1MX0 - chains A and B; structure by X-ray diffraction, 2.30 A resolution.

Chain A (and B):
Name: Type II DNA topoisomerase VI subunit B
Source organism: Sulfolobus shibatae
Notes: EC 5.99.1.3; chain B of this document is another copy of the same molecule, construct and numbering; everything in this record applies to it too
UniProtKB: O05207 (TP6B_SULSH); numbering as in UniProt (aligned over 1-470)
Chain sequence (472 residues; each row starts with the number of its first residue; numbers below 1 keep their minus sign (Gly-1 is residue -1)):
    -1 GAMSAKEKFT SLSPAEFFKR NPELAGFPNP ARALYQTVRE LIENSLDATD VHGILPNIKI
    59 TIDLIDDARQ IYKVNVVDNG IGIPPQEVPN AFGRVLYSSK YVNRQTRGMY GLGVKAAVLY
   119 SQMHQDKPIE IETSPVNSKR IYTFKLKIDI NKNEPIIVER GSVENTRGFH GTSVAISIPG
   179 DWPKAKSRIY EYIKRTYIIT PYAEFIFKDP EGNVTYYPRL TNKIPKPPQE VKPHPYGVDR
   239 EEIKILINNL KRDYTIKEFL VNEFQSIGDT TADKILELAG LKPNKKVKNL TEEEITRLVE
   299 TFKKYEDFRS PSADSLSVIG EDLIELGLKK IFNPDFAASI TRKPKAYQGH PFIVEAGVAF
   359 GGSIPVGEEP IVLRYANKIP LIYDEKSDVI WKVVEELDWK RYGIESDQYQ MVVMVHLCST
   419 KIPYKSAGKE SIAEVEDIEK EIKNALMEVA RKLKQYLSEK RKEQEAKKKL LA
Disordered / not traced: -1 to 3, 164-166, 468-470 (chain B: -1 to 3, 459-470)
Construct notes: expression tag (-1 to 0); modified residue (107, 121, 409, 412, 445)
Modified residues: Mse107, Mse121, Mse409, Mse412, Mse445 (selenomethionine; parent Met)
Ion coordination: Mg2+: Asn42 (together with AMP-PNP)
Ligand contacts: AMP-PNP (ANP; phosphoaminophosphonic acid-adenylate ester): Glu38, Asn42, Ser43, Ala46, Asp76, Gly80, Ile81, Ala89, Phe90, Tyr95, Ser96, Ser97, Lys98, Gly106, Mse107, Tyr108, Gly109, Leu110, Gly111, Val112, Lys113, Thr170, Lys427
UniProt features mapped onto this chain:
  - binding site (ATP): Asn42, Asp76, Ser96 to Lys98, Mse107 to Lys113, Lys427

Interface between chain A and chain B:
Pairs across the interface - 115 pairs, chain A then chain B:
  Lys4(A) with Val100(B); Arg102(B)
  Glu5(A) with His50(B), salt bridge; Ile79(B); Ser97(B), hydrogen bond; Arg102(B), salt bridge
  Lys6(A) with Ser96(B); Ser97(B); Glu228(B), salt bridge
  Phe7(A) with Glu85(B); Tyr95(B); Ser96(B)
  Thr8(A) with Tyr95(B); Ser96(B), hydrogen bond (backbone-backbone); Tyr99(B)
  Ser9(A) with Arg92(B), hydrogen bond; Leu94(B), hydrogen bond (side chain-backbone); Tyr95(B)
  Leu10(A) with Leu94(B), hydrogen bond (backbone-backbone); Tyr99(B)
  Phe15(A) with Leu94(B), hydrophobic; Tyr108(B), hydrophobic
  Lys17(A) with Asp237(B), salt bridge; Glu239(B); Glu240(B)
  Arg18(A) with Tyr99(B), hydrogen bond (side chain-backbone); Lys419(B), hydrogen bond (backbone-side chain)
  Asn19(A) with Mse107(B); Tyr108(B); Lys419(B)
  Pro20(A) with Lys419(B)
  Glu21(A) with Gln346(B); Lys419(B), salt bridge; Pro421(B); Tyr422(B); Ala431(B)
  Leu22(A) with Tyr108(B); Tyr422(B); Ser424(B); Ala425(B)
  Pro26(A) with Glu432(B); Val433(B)
  Asn27(A) with Glu432(B)
  His50(A) with Glu5(B), salt bridge
  Ile79(A) with Glu5(B)
  Glu85(A) with Phe7(B)
  Leu94(A) with Thr8(B); Ser9(B); Leu10(B), hydrogen bond (backbone-backbone); Phe15(B), hydrophobic
  Tyr95(A) with Phe7(B); Thr8(B); Ser9(B)
  Ser96(A) with Lys6(B); Phe7(B); Thr8(B), hydrogen bond (backbone-backbone)
  Ser97(A) with Glu5(B), hydrogen bond; Lys6(B)
  Tyr99(A) with Thr8(B); Leu10(B); Arg18(B), hydrogen bond (backbone-side chain)
  Val100(A) with Lys6(B)
  Arg102(A) with Glu5(B), salt bridge
  Mse107(A) with Asn19(B)
  Tyr108(A) with Phe15(B), hydrophobic; Asn19(B); Leu22(B)
  Gln120(A) with Arg238(B), hydrogen bond (backbone-side chain); Glu239(B)
  Mse121(A) with Asp237(B); Arg238(B), hydrogen bond (backbone-backbone)
  His122(A) with Arg238(B)
  Gln123(A) with Arg238(B), hydrogen bond (backbone-side chain)
  Asp124(A) with Arg238(B), salt bridge; Glu290(B); Glu291(B), hydrogen bond (side chain-backbone); Thr294(B), hydrogen bond
  Lys145(A) with Glu290(B), salt bridge
  Ile148(A) with Glu239(B)
  Lys182(A) with Glu434(B), salt bridge
  Glu228(A) with Lys6(B), salt bridge
  Asp237(A) with Lys17(B), salt bridge; Mse121(B)
  Arg238(A) with Gln120(B), hydrogen bond (side chain-backbone); Mse121(B), hydrogen bond (backbone-backbone); His122(B); Gln123(B), hydrogen bond (side chain-backbone); Asp124(B)
  Glu239(A) with Gln120(B); Ile148(B)
  Glu240(A) with Lys17(B), salt bridge
  Glu290(A) with Asp124(B); Lys145(B), salt bridge
  Glu291(A) with Asp124(B)
  Thr294(A) with Arg67(B); Asp124(B), hydrogen bond
  Glu298(A) with Arg67(B)
  Lys302(A) with Ala66(B)
  Gln346(A) with Glu21(B)
  Asp382(A) with Lys423(B), salt bridge
  Ser385(A) with Ser385(B)
  Lys419(A) with Arg18(B), hydrogen bond (side chain-backbone); Pro20(B); Glu21(B), salt bridge
  Pro421(A) with Glu21(B)
  Tyr422(A) with Glu21(B); Leu22(B)
  Lys423(A) with Asp382(B), salt bridge; Ser424(B)
  Ser424(A) with Leu22(B); Lys423(B)
  Ala425(A) with Leu22(B)
  Glu432(A) with Pro26(B); Asn27(B), hydrogen bond (backbone-side chain); Arg30(B), salt bridge
Interface residues without a listed pair, chain A (70 interface residues in all): Ser11, Pro12, Phe16, Arg67, Ile81, Pro82, Ala89, Arg92, Ile146, Lys301, Lys384, Ala431, Val433, Glu434
Interface residues without a listed pair, chain B (69 interface residues in all): Lys4, Ser11, Pro12, Phe16, Ile81, Pro82, Ala89, Lys182, Glu298, Lys384

In short:
70 residues of chain A and 69 residues of chain B are in contact, with 22 hydrogen bonds and 18 salt bridges.
Polar pairs include Glu5(A)-His50(B), Glu5(A)-Arg102(B) and Lys6(A)-Glu228(B). Chain A binds AMP-PNP. UniProt
lists 13 ATP-binding residues on chain A.
Both chains are Type II DNA topoisomerase VI subunit B (Sulfolobus shibatae). Entry 1MX0 (Structure of
topoisomerase subunit) was determined by X-ray diffraction (same publication as 1MU5).
